PDB entry 6C24 | electron microscopy, 3.50 A resolution | chains K and C of the 12 polymer chains in the assembly

Chain K (and C):
Protein: Histone-lysine N-methyltransferase EZH2
Source organism: Homo sapiens
Notes: EC 2.1.1.43; chain C of this document is another copy of the same molecule, construct and numbering; everything in this record applies to it too
Reference sequence: Q15910 (EZH2_HUMAN); residues 1-746 here = UniProt positions 1-746
Sequence (746 residues; row label = number of the first residue in the row):
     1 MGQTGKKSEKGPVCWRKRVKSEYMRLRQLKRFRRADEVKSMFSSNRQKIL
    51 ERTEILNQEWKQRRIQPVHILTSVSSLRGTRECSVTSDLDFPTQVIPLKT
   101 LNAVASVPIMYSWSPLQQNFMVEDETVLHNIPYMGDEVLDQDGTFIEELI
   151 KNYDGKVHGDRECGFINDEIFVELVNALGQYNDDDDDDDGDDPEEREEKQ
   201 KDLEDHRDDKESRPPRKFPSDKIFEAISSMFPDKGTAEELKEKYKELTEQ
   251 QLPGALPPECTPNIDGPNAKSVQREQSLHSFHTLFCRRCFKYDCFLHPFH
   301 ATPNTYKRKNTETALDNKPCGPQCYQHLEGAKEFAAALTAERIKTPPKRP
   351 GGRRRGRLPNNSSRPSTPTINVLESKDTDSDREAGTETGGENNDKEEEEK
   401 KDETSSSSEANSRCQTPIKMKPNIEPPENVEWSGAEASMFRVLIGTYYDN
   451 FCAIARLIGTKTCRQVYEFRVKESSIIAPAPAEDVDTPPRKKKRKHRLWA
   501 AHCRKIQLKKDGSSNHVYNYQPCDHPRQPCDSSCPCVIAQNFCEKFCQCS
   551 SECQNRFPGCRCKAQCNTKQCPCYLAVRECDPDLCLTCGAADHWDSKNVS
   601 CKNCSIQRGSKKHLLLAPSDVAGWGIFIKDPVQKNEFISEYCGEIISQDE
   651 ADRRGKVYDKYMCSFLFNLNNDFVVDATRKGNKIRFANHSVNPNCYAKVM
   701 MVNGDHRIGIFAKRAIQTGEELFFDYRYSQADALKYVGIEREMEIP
Unresolved in the structure: 1-258, 307-422, 478-513, 736-746 (chain C: 1-13, 85-94, 125-163, 182-218, 248-746)
Disulfide bonds: Cys289-Cys294, Cys523-Cys547, Cys530-Cys553
Covalent attachments: covalent link His689-Gln730
Curated features (UniProtKB/Swiss-Prot):
  - region: Lys39 to Val68 (Interaction with EED)
  - modified residue: Ser21 (Phosphoserine), Ser76 (Phosphoserine), Thr339 (Phosphothreonine), Thr345 (Phosphothreonine), Ser363 (Phosphoserine), Ser366 (Phosphoserine), Thr367 (Phosphothreonine), Thr487 (Phosphothreonine)
  - glycosylation: Ser75 (O-linked (GlcNAc) serine)
  - cross-link: Lys634 (Glycyl lysine isopeptide (Lys-Gly) (interchain with G-Cter in SUMO2))
  - natural variant: Pro132 (P132S: In WVS), Tyr133 (Y133C: In WVS), Met134 (M134T: In WVS), Tyr153 (deletion: In WVS), Lys156 (K156E: In WVS), Asp185 (D185H: Decreased histone methyltransferase activity), His279 (H279R: In WVS), Cys571 (C571W: Found in a patient with myelodysplastic syndrome and myelodysplastic-myeloproliferative neoplasms), Val621 (V621M: In WVS; uncertain significance), Tyr641 (Y641C: In a patient with diffuse large B-cell lymphoma; Y641F: Found in a patient with follicular lymphoma; Y641H: Found in patients with follicular lymphoma ...), Tyr658 (Y658N: In WVS), Ala677 (A677G: Found in a patient with B-cell lymphoma; A677T: In WVS), 8 further natural variant entries in UniProt
  - mutagenesis: Ser21 (S21A: Enhances methyltransferase activity towards 'Lys-27' of histone H3 and abrogates phosphorylation by PKB/AKT1 ...), Ser75 (S75A: Reduced protein stability), Thr345 (T345A: Impaired CDK1- and CDK-2 mediated phosphorylation and subsequent gene silencing. Altered EZH2-mediated cell proliferation and migration), Cys588 (C588Y: Strongly impairs methyltransferase activity towards 'Lys-27' of histone H3), Phe667 (F667I: Strongly decreases histone methyltransferase activity), His689 (H689A: Abrogates methyltransferase activity)

How chain K and chain C interact:
Residue-residue contacts (35):
  Phe295(K) - Phe120(C)  hydrophobic
  Phe295(K) - Met121(C)
  Leu296(K) - Met121(C)  hydrophobic
  Lys611(K) - Gln117(C)
  Gly623(K) - Pro108(C)
  Trp624(K) - Val107(C)  hydrophobic
  Trp624(K) - Pro108(C)
  Trp624(K) - Ile109(C)
  Trp624(K) - Met110(C)
  Glu640(K) - Gln117(C)
  Cys642(K) - Gln117(C)  hydrogen bond (side chain-backbone)
  Cys642(K) - Gln118(C)
  Cys642(K) - Asn119(C)
  Gly643(K) - Leu116(C)
  Gly643(K) - Asn119(C)  hydrogen bond (backbone-side chain)
  Gly643(K) - Phe120(C)
  Glu644(K) - Phe120(C)
  Ile645(K) - Asn119(C)
  Ile645(K) - Phe120(C)  hydrogen bond (backbone-backbone)
  Ile645(K) - Met121(C)
  Ile645(K) - Val122(C)
  Ile646(K) - Val122(C)
  Arg653(K) - Asp124(C)  salt bridge
  Tyr661(K) - Tyr111(C)
  Thr678(K) - Trp113(C)
  Arg679(K) - Trp113(C)
  Arg679(K) - Ser114(C)  hydrogen bond (backbone-backbone)
  Lys680(K) - Ser114(C)
  Lys680(K) - Phe120(C)
  Gly681(K) - Trp113(C)
  Gly681(K) - Ser114(C)  hydrogen bond (backbone-backbone)
  Gly681(K) - Pro115(C)
  Gly681(K) - Leu116(C)  hydrogen bond (backbone-backbone)
  Arg685(K) - Trp113(C)
  Phe686(K) - Met110(C)  hydrophobic
Other interface residues (no listed pair), chain K (28 interface residues in all): Leu616, Pro618, Tyr641, Glu650, Arg654, Asn682, Lys683, His706, Arg707
Other interface residues (no listed pair), chain C (17 interface residues in all): Ser112

In short:
28 residues of chain K face 17 of chain C across their interface; the contacts include 6 hydrogen bonds and 1
salt bridge. Polar pairs include Arg653(K)-Asp124(C), Cys642(K)-Gln117(C) and Gly643(K)-Asn119(C). From
UniProt: 6 mutagenesis sites on chain K.
Both chains are Histone-lysine N-methyltransferase EZH2 (Homo sapiens). Entry 6C24 (Cryo-EM structure of PRC2
bound to cofactors AEBP2 and JARID2 in the Extended Active State) was determined by electron microscopy
together with 6C23 from the same study.
